Entry 6N47 (X-ray diffraction, 2.60 A resolution); this record covers chains B and F of the 6 polymer chains in the assembly.

# Chain B
Molecule: Tubulin beta-2B chain
From: Bos taurus
UniProtKB: Q6B856 (TBB2B_BOVIN); residues 1-445 here = UniProt positions 1-445
Amino-acid sequence (445 residues; row label = number of the first residue in the row):
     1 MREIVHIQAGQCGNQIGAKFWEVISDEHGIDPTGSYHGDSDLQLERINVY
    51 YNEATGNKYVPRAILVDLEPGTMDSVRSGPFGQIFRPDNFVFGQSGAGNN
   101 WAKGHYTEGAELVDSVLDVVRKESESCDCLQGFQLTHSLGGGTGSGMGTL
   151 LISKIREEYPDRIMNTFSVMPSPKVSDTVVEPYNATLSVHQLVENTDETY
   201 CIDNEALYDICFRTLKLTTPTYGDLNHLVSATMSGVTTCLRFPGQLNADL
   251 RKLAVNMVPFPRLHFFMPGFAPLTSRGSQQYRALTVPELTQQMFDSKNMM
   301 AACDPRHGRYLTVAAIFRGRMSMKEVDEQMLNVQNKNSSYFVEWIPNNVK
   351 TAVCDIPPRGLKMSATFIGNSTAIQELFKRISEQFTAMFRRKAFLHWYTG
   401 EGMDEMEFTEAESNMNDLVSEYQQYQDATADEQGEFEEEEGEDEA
Not modelled in the structure: 429-445
Bound ions: Mg2+: Gln11 (together with GDP); Ca2+ near Glu111 (its only coordinating residue here)
Ligand contacts:
  - GDP (guanosine-5'-diphosphate): Ala9, Gly10, Gln11, Cys12, Gln15, Ile16, Asp67, Asn99, Ser138, Gly140, Gly141, Gly142, Thr143, Gly144, Val169, Pro171, Val175, Ser176, Asp177, Glu181, Asn204, Leu207, Tyr222, Leu225, Asn226
  - KB4 (4-(2-chloropyrido[3,2-d]pyrimidin-4-yl)-7-methoxy-3,4-dihydroquinoxalin-2(1H)-one): Val236, Cys239, Leu240, Leu246, Ala248, Asp249, Lys252, Leu253, Asn256, Met257, Thr312, Val313, Ala314, Ala315, Ile316, Asn348, Lys350, Thr351, Ala352
UniProt features mapped onto this chain:
  - motif: Met1 to Ile4 (MREI motif)
  - binding site (GTP): Gln11, Glu69, Ser138, Gly142, Thr143, Gly144, Asn204, Asn226
  - binding site (Mg(2+)): Glu69
  - modified residue: Ser40 (Phosphoserine), Thr55 (Phosphothreonine), Lys58 (N6-acetyllysine), Ser172 (Phosphoserine), Thr285 (Phosphothreonine), Thr290 (Phosphothreonine), Arg318 (Omega-N-methylarginine), Glu438 (5-glutamyl polyglutamate)
  - cross-link (Glycyl lysine isopeptide (Lys-Gly)): Lys58 (interchain with G-Cter in ubiquitin), Lys324 (interchain with G-Cter in ubiquitin)

# Chain F
Molecule: Uncharacterized protein
From: Gallus gallus
UniProtKB: E1BQ43 (E1BQ43_CHICK); residues 1-378 here = UniProt positions 1-378
Amino-acid sequence (384 residues; numbered 1 to 384; the number before each row is that of its first residue):
     1 MYTFVVRDENSSVYAEVSRLLLATGQWKRLRKDNPRFNLMLGERNRLPFG
    51 RLGHEPGLVQLVNYYRGADKLCRKASLVKLIKTSPELSESCTWFPESYVI
   101 YPTNLKTPVAPAQNGIRHLINNTRTDEREVFLAAYNRRREGREGNVWIAK
   151 SSAGAKGEGILISSEASELLDFIDEQGQVHVIQKYLEKPLLLEPGHRKFD
   201 IRSWVLVDHLYNIYLYREGVLRTSSEPYNSANFQDKTCHLTNHCIQKEYS
   251 KNYGRYEEGNEMFFEEFNQYLMDALNTTLENSILLQIKHIIRSCLMCIEP
   301 AISTKHLHYQSFQLFGFDFMVDEELKVWLIEVNGAPACAQKLYAELCQGI
   351 VDVAISSVFPLADTGQKTSQPTSIFIKLHHHHHH
Not modelled in the structure: 104-124, 153-156, 363-371
Sequence notes: expression tag (379-384)
Ligand contacts: AMP-PCP (ACP; phosphomethylphosphonic acid adenylate ester): Lys74, Pro95, Ile148, Lys150, Gln183, Lys184, Tyr185, Leu186, Lys198, Asp200, Arg202, Arg222, His239, Leu240, Thr241, Asn242, Asp318, Met320, Ile330, Glu331, Asn333

# Chain B / chain F interface
Residue-residue contacts (11; chain B residue first):
  Leu331(B) with Pro56(F)
  Gln334(B) with Arg36(F), hydrogen bond
  Asn335(B) with Thr3(F); Arg36(F), hydrogen bond; Pro56(F); Gly57(F); Leu58(F)
  Lys336(B) with Lys28(F), hydrogen bond (backbone-side chain)
  Ser338(B) with Leu30(F); Asn34(F), hydrogen bond; Arg36(F)
Interface residues without a listed pair, chain B (7 interface residues in all): Asn337, Asn347
Interface residues without a listed pair, chain F (9 interface residues in all): Glu55

# In short
Chain B and chain F form an interface of 7 and 9 residues respectively; the contacts include 4 hydrogen bonds.
Among the polar pairs are Gln334(B)-Arg36(F), Asn335(B)-Arg36(F) and Lys336(B)-Lys28(F). Chain B binds GDP and
compound KB4. Bound to chain F: AMP-PCP.
Here chain B is Tubulin beta-2B chain (Bos taurus) and chain F is Uncharacterized protein (Gallus gallus).
Entry 6N47 (The structure of SB-2-204-tubulin complex) was determined by X-ray diffraction.
